6J3B - chain A; structure by X-ray diffraction, 1.60 A resolution.

Chain A:
Protein: Dihydroorotate dehydrogenase (quinone), mitochondrial
Source organism: Homo sapiens
Notes: EC 1.3.5.2
UniProtKB: Q02127 (PYRD_HUMAN); residues 31-396 here correspond to UniProt positions 30-395 (UniProt number = residue number - 1)
Chain sequence (366 residues; numbered 31 to 396; the number before each row is that of its first residue):
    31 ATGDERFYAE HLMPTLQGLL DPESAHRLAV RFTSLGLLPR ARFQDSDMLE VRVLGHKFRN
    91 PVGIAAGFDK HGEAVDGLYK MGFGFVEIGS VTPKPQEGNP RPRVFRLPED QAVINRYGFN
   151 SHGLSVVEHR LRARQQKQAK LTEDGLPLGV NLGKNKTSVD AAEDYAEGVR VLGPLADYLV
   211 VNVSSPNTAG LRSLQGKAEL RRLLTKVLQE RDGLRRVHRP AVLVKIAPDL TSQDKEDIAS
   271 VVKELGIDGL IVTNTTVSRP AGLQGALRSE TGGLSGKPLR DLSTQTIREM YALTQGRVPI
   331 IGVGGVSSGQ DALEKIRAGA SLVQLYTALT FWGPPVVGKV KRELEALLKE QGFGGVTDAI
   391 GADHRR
Metal / ion sites: Na+ site 1 near Asp267 (its only coordinating residue here); Na+ site 2: Gln354 (together with FMN)
Small-molecule neighbours:
  - B5O ((6R)-1-[3,5-bis(fluoranyl)-4-[2-fluoranyl-5-(hydroxymethyl)phenyl]phenyl]-6-propan-2-yl-6,7-dihydro-5H-benzotriazol-4-one): Tyr38, Met43, Leu46, Gln47, Pro52, Ala55, His56, Ala59, Phe62, Thr63, Leu67, Leu68, Phe98, Met111, Val134, Arg136, Tyr356, Leu359, Thr360, Gly363, Pro364
  - FMN (flavin mononucleotide): Ala95, Ala96, Gly97, Lys100, Gly119, Ser120, Val134, Val143, Asn145, Tyr147, Phe149, Asn181, Asn212, Lys255, Thr283, Asn284, Thr285, Ser305, Gly306, Leu309, Val333, Gly334, Gly335, Val336, Leu355, Tyr356, Thr357
  - orotic acid (ORO): Lys100, Asn145, Arg146, Tyr147, Gly148, Phe149, Asn150, Asn212, Ser215, Pro216, Asn217, Asn284, Thr285
UniProt features mapped onto this chain:
  - active site: Ser215 (Nucleophile)
  - binding site (FMN): Ala96 to Lys100, Ser120, Asn181, Asn212, Lys255, Thr283, Gly306, Gly335, Tyr356, Thr357
  - binding site (substrate): Lys100, Asn145 to Phe149, Asn212 to Asn217, Asn284, Thr285
Reported in the primary citation:
  - binding site for B5O: Tyr38, Met43, Leu46, Phe62, Phe98, Met111, Arg136, Leu359

In short:
Ligands of chain A: flavin mononucleotide, orotic acid and compound B5O. UniProt lists active-site residue
Ser215, 14 FMN-binding residues and 14 substrate-binding residues. The paper reports a binding site for B5O at
Tyr38, Met43 and Leu46 among others.
Chain A is Dihydroorotate dehydrogenase (quinone), mitochondrial (Homo sapiens); the structure, Crystal
structure of human DHODH in complex with inhibitor 1289, was determined by X-ray diffraction (same publication
as 6J3C).
